2B7N - chains B and C of the 3 polymer chains in the assembly; structure by X-ray diffraction, 2.30 A resolution.

[Chain B (and C)]
Name: Probable nicotinate-nucleotide pyrophosphorylase
Source organism: Helicobacter pylori
Notes: EC 2.4.2.19; chain C of this document is another copy of the same molecule, construct and numbering; everything in this record applies to it too
UniProt: O25909 (NADC_HELPY); residue numbers follow UniProt; this construct covers 1-273
Chain sequence (273 residues; row label = number of the first residue in the row):
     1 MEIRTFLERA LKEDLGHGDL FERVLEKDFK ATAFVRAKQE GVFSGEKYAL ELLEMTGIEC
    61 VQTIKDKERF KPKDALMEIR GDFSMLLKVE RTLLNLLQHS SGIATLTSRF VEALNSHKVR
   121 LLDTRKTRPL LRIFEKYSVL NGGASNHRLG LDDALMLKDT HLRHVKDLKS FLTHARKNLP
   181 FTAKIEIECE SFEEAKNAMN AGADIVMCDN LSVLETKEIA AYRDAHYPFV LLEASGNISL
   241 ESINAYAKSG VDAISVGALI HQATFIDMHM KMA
UniProt features mapped onto this chain:
  - binding site (substrate): Arg91, Thr124 to Lys126, Arg148, Lys158, Glu188, Asp209, Ser235 to Asn237, Val256 to Ala258
Small-molecule neighbours: quinolinic acid (NTM): Asp123, Thr124, Arg125, Lys126, His147, Arg148, Met156, Met207, Glu233, Ser255

[How chain B and chain C interact]
Contacting residue pairs (9; chain B residue first):
  Leu15(B) - Glu2(C)
  His17(B) - Ile133(C)
  His17(B) - Leu149(C)
  His17(B) - Gly150(C)
  His17(B) - Asp152(C)  salt bridge
  His17(B) - Asp153(C)
  Arg23(B) - Leu140(C)
  Arg23(B) - Asn146(C)
  Lys88(B) - Glu2(C)  salt bridge
Also at the interface, not in a pair above, chain B (6 interface residues in all): Glu22, Met55
Also at the interface, not in a pair above, chain C (9 interface residues in all): Arg4

[Summary]
Chain B and chain C form an interface of 6 and 9 residues respectively, with 2 salt bridges. Polar pairs
include His17(B)-Asp152(C) and Lys88(B)-Glu2(C). Bound to chain B: quinolinic acid. Curated annotation
(UniProt) lists 14 substrate-binding residues on chain B.
Both chains are Probable nicotinate-nucleotide pyrophosphorylase (Helicobacter pylori). Entry 2B7N (Crystal
structure of quinolinic acid phosphoribosyltransferase from Helicobacter pylori) was determined by X-ray
diffraction (same publication as 2B7Q and 2B7P).
